PDB entry 7PBM | electron microscopy, 3.20 A resolution | chains E and F of the 10 polymer chains in the assembly

[Chain E (and F)]
Molecule: Holliday junction ATP-dependent DNA helicase RuvB
Organism: Streptococcus thermophilus
Notes: EC 3.6.4.12; chain F of this document is another copy of the same molecule, construct and numbering; everything in this record applies to it too
Reference sequence: A0A2U2MES7 (A0A2U2MES7_STRTR); residue numbers follow UniProt; this construct covers 19-333
Chain sequence (315 residues; row label = number of the first residue in the row):
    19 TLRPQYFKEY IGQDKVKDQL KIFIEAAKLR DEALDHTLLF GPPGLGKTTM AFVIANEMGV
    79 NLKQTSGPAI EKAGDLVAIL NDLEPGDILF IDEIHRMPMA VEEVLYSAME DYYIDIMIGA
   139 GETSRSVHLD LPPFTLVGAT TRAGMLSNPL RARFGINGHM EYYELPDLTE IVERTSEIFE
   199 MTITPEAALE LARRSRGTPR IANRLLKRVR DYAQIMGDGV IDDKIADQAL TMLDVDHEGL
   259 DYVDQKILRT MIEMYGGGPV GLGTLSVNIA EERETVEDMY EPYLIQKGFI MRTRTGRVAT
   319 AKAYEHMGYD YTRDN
Not modelled in the structure: 331-333
Residues lining bound ligands: ADP (adenosine-5'-diphosphate): Leu20, Arg21, Pro22, Tyr28, Ile29, Pro61, Gly62, Leu63, Gly64, Lys65, Thr66, Thr67, Tyr181, Ile189, Arg192, Pro217, Arg218, Asn221
From the paper describing this entry:
  - contacts within the chain: Glu128-Arg171, Asp129-Tyr131
  - conformationally variable residues (side-chain flip): Glu128

[Chain E / chain F interface]
Residue-residue contacts - 22 pairs, chain E then chain F:
  Gln37(E) - Met250(F)  hydrogen bond (side chain-backbone)
  Ile40(E) - Met234(F)  hydrophobic
  Phe41(E) - Arg226(F)
  Phe41(E) - Asp229(F)
  Glu43(E) - Ile233(F)
  Ala44(E) - Asp229(F)
  Ala44(E) - Ile233(F)  hydrophobic
  Arg48(E) - Arg228(F)
  Arg48(E) - Asp229(F)  salt bridge
  Arg48(E) - Gln232(F)  hydrogen bond
  Asp53(E) - Arg226(F)  salt bridge
  Phe58(E) - Tyr260(F)
  Met117(E) - Pro86(F)
  Glu121(E) - Ala87(F)
  Glu128(E) - Arg21(F)  salt bridge
  Ser142(E) - Asp100(F)  hydrogen bond
  Met163(E) - Glu290(F)
  Ala170(E) - Arg218(F)
  Met309(E) - Tyr273(F)
  Arg310(E) - Val285(F)
  Arg310(E) - Asn286(F)  hydrogen bond (backbone-side chain)
  Arg312(E) - Thr282(F)
Other interface residues (no listed pair), chain E (26 interface residues in all): Leu47, Met135, Gly137, Thr141, Gly162, Gly173, Ile174, His177, Ile303
Other interface residues (no listed pair), chain F (24 interface residues in all): Lys81, Arg222, Lys225, Tyr230, Leu251, Met272

[Overview]
The interface between chain E and chain F involves 26 residues on one side and 24 on the other; the contacts
include 4 hydrogen bonds and 3 salt bridges. Among the polar pairs are Arg48(E)-Asp229(F), Asp53(E)-Arg226(F)
and Glu128(E)-Arg21(F). The paper reports conformational variability at Glu128(E); contacts within the chain
involving Glu128(E), Arg171(E) and Tyr131(E) among others.
Both chains are Holliday junction ATP-dependent DNA helicase RuvB (Streptococcus thermophilus). Entry 7PBM
(RuvAB branch migration motor complexed to the Holliday junction - RuvB AAA+ state s2 [t2 dataset]) was
determined by electron microscopy together with 7PBL, 7PBN, 7PBO, 7PBP, 7PBQ, 7PBR and 3 further entries from
the same study.
